Entry 7RS6 (electron microscopy, 4.10 A resolution (low resolution: residue-level contacts below are approximate; hydrogen-bond / salt-bridge calls are withheld)); this record covers chains H and M of the 27 polymer chains in the assembly.

Chain H (and M):
Name: Tubulin beta chain
Source organism: Sus scrofa
Notes: chain M of this document is another copy of the same molecule, construct and numbering; everything in this record applies to it too
UniProtKB: P02554 (TBB_PIG); the author numbering skips numbers that UniProt does not, so the offset changes along the chain: 1-44 = UniProt 1-44; 47-360 = UniProt 45-358; 369-455 = UniProt 359-445
Chain sequence (445 residues; numbered 1 to 455; 10 numbers in that range are skipped by the numbering (no residue carries them; nothing is unmodelled there); the number before each row is that of its first residue):
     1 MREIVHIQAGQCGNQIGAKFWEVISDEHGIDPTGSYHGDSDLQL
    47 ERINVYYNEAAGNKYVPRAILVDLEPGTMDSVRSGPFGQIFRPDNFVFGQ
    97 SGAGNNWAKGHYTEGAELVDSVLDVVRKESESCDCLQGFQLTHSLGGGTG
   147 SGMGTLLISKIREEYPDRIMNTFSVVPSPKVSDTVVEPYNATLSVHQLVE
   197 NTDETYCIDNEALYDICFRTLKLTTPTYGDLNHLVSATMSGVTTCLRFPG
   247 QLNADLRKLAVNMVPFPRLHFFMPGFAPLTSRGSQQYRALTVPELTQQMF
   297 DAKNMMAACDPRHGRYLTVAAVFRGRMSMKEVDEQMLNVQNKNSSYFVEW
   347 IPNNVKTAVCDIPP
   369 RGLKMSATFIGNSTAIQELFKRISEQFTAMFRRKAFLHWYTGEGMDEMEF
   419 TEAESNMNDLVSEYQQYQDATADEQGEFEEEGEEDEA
Unresolved in the structure: 437-455
Residues lining bound ligands:
  - phosphomethylphosphonic acid guanylate ester (G2P): Gly10, Gln11, Cys12, Gln15, Ile16, Asp69, Gly98, Ala99, Gly100, Asn101, Ser140, Gly143, Gly144, Thr145, Gly146, Val171, Asp179, Asn206, Tyr224, Leu227, Asn228
  - GTP (guanosine-5'-triphosphate): Gln247, Asn249, Lys254
Swiss-Prot annotation at these positions:
  - motif: Met1 to Ile4 (MREI motif)
  - binding site (GTP): Gln11, Glu71, Ser140, Gly144, Thr145, Gly146, Asn206, Asn228
  - binding site (Mg(2+)): Glu71
  - modified residue: Ser40 (Phosphoserine), Lys60 (N6-acetyllysine), Ser174 (Phosphoserine), Thr287 (Phosphothreonine), Thr292 (Phosphothreonine), Arg320 (Omega-N-methylarginine), Glu448 (5-glutamyl polyglutamate)
  - cross-link (Glycyl lysine isopeptide (Lys-Gly)): Lys60 (interchain with G-Cter in ubiquitin), Lys326 (interchain with G-Cter in ubiquitin)

Interface between chain H and chain M:
Pairs across the interface (21):
  Glu55(H) with Ala285(M)
  Ala56(H) with Gln282(M); Tyr283(M); Arg284(M); Ala285(M)
  Ala57(H) with Arg284(M); Ala285(M); Leu286(M)
  Lys60(H) with Gln282(M)
  Val62(H) with Tyr283(M)
  Gly84(H) with Tyr283(M)
  Gln85(H) with Tyr283(M)
  Ile86(H) with Tyr283(M)
  Phe87(H) with Tyr283(M)
  Arg88(H) with Tyr283(M)
  Pro89(H) with Tyr283(M)
  Asp90(H) with Arg284(M)
  Asp120(H) with Lys299(M)
  Lys124(H) with Glu290(M); Gln293(M)
  Glu127(H) with Lys338(M)
Other interface residues (no listed pair), chain M (11 interface residues in all): Lys218, Ser280

Summary:
The interface between chain H and chain M involves 15 residues on one side and 11 on the other. Bound to chain
H: GTP and phosphomethylphosphonic acid guanylate ester. UniProt lists 8 GTP-binding residues and Mg2+-binding
residue Glu71(H) on chain H.
Both chains are Tubulin beta chain (Sus scrofa). Entry 7RS6 (Cryo-EM structure of Kip3 (AMPPNP) bound to
GMPCPP-Stabilized Microtubules) was determined by electron microscopy (same publication as 7RS5).
